PDB entry 7ENJ | electron microscopy, 4.40 A resolution (low resolution: residue-level contacts below are approximate; hydrogen-bond / salt-bridge calls are withheld) | chains G and 4 of the 26 polymer chains in the assembly

# Chain G
Protein: Mediator of RNA polymerase II transcription subunit 7
Organism: Homo sapiens
Reference sequence: O43513 (MED7_HUMAN); residues 1-233 here = UniProt positions 1-233
Amino-acid sequence (233 residues; numbered 1 to 233; the number before each row is that of its first residue):
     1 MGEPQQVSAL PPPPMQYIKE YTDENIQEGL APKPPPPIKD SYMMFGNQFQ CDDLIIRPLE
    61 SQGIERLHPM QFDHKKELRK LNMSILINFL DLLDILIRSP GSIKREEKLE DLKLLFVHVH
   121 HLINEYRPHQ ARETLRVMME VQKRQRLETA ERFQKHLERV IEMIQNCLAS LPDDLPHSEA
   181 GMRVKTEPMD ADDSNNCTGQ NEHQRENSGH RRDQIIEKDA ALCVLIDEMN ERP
Unresolved in the structure: 1-14, 176-233
Swiss-Prot annotation at these positions:
  - modified residue: S194 (Phosphoserine)
  - cross-link: K185 (Glycyl lysine isopeptide (Lys-Gly) (interchain with G-Cter in SUMO1))

# Chain 4
Protein: Mediator of RNA polymerase II transcription subunit 31
Organism: Homo sapiens
Reference sequence: Q9Y3C7 (MED31_HUMAN); numbering as in UniProt (aligned over 1-131)
Amino-acid sequence (131 residues; each row starts with the number of its first residue):
     1 MAAAVAMETD DAGNRLRFQL ELEFVQCLAN PNYLNFLAQR GYFKDKAFVN YLKYLLYWKD
    61 PEYAKYLKYP QCLHMLELLQ YEHFRKELVN AQCAKFIDEQ QILHWQHYSR KRMRLQQALA
   121 EQQQQNNTSG K
Unresolved in the structure: 1-9, 123-131
Swiss-Prot annotation at these positions:
  - modified residue: A2 (N-acetylalanine)

# How chain G and chain 4 interact
Residue-residue contacts - 53 pairs, chain G then chain 4:
  M15(G) - Y33(4)
  Q16(G) - Y33(4)
  Y17(G) - Y33(4)
  Y17(G) - Y42(4)
  I18(G) - Y51(4)
  Y21(G) - L16(4)
  Y21(G) - R17(4)
  Y21(G) - L20(4)
  T22(G) - A47(4)
  T22(G) - F48(4)
  T22(G) - Y51(4)
  N25(G) - N50(4)
  N25(G) - Y51(4)
  I26(G) - A47(4)
  I26(G) - N50(4)
  K33(G) - E21(4)
  K33(G) - Y54(4)
  P34(G) - R17(4)
  P34(G) - Y54(4)
  P35(G) - R17(4)
  P35(G) - Y54(4)
  P35(G) - Y57(4)
  P36(G) - N14(4)
  P36(G) - R17(4)
  P36(G) - F18(4)
  P36(G) - E21(4)
  P36(G) - Y54(4)
  P36(G) - Y57(4)
  P36(G) - Y63(4)
  P37(G) - N14(4)
  P37(G) - F18(4)
  P37(G) - Y63(4)
  I38(G) - Y63(4)
  I38(G) - Y66(4)
  K39(G) - N14(4)
  K39(G) - R15(4)
  K39(G) - F18(4)
  K39(G) - Y66(4)
  D40(G) - Y66(4)
  Y42(G) - R15(4)
  M43(G) - Q19(4)
  M43(G) - L22(4)
  M43(G) - Y66(4)
  M44(G) - Q19(4)
  M44(G) - E23(4)
  F45(G) - L22(4)
  F45(G) - E23(4)
  F45(G) - Q26(4)
  F45(G) - K68(4)
  G46(G) - E23(4)
  Q48(G) - K68(4)
  Q50(G) - K68(4)
  D52(G) - K65(4)
Interface residues without a listed pair, chain G (25 interface residues in all): K19
Interface residues without a listed pair, chain 4 (29 interface residues in all): F24, F36, L37, D45, E62, Y69

# In short
Chain G and chain 4 form an interface of 25 and 29 residues respectively.
Chain G is Mediator of RNA polymerase II transcription subunit 7 and chain 4 is Mediator of RNA polymerase II
transcription subunit 31, both from Homo sapiens; the structure, Human Mediator (deletion of MED1-IDR) in a
Tail-bent conformation (MED-B), was determined by electron microscopy together with 7EMF from the same study.
